Entry 8YFI (X-ray diffraction, 2.02 A resolution); this record covers chains A and B.

[Chain A]
Protein: Activating signal cointegrator 1
From: Homo sapiens
UniProt: Q15650 (TRIP4_HUMAN); residues 435-581 here = UniProt positions 435-581
Amino-acid sequence (148 residues; row label = number of the first residue in the row):
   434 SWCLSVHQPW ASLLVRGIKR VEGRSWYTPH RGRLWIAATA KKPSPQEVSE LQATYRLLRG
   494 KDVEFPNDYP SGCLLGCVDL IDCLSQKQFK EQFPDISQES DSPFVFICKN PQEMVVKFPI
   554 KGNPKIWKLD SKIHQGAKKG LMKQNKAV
Unresolved in the structure: 576-581
Differences from the reference sequence: expression tag (434)

[Chain B]
Molecule: 12-nt DNA strand
Sequence (12 nucleotides; numbered 1 to 12; the number before each row is that of its first residue):
     1 TGAGGTACCT CA

[Interface between chain A and chain B]
Contacting residue pairs - 8 pairs, chain A then chain B:
  Thr472(A) - DG2(B)  phosphate contact
  Ala473(A) - DG2(B)  hydrogen bond to the phosphate
  Lys554(A) - DG2(B)  phosphate contact
  Lys554(A) - DA3(B)  salt bridge to the phosphate
  Gly555(A) - DT1(B)  phosphate contact
  Gly555(A) - DG2(B)  hydrogen bond to the phosphate
  Asn556(A) - DT1(B)  sugar contact
  Pro557(A) - DT1(B)  sugar contact
Also at the interface, not in a pair above, chain A (9 interface residues in all): Ser438, Ala471, Ile553

[In short]
Chain A and chain B form an interface of 9 and 3 residues respectively; the contacts include 2 hydrogen bonds
and 1 salt bridge. Polar pairs include Ala473(A)-DG2(B), Gly555(A)-DG2(B) and Lys554(A)-DA3(B).
Chain A is Activating signal cointegrator 1 (Homo sapiens) and chain B is a 12-nt DNA strand; the structure,
TRIP4 ASCH domain in complex with a 12bp dsDNA (5'-TGAGGTACCTCA-3'), was determined by X-ray diffraction (same
publication as 8YEW, 8YEY, 8YFJ, 8YXW and 8YXX).
